Entry 1OSL (solution NMR); this record covers chains C and B of the 4 polymer chains in the assembly.

# Chain C
Molecule: 18-nt DNA strand
Sequence (18 nucleotides; row label = number of the first residue in the row):
     1 CGATAAGATA TCTTATCG

# Chain B
Name: Lactose operon repressor
Organism: Escherichia coli
Notes: fragment: N-terminal DNA-binding domain, residues 1-62
Reference sequence: P03023 (LACI_ECOLI); residues 1-62 here = UniProt positions 1-62
Amino-acid sequence (62 residues; each row starts with the number of its first residue):
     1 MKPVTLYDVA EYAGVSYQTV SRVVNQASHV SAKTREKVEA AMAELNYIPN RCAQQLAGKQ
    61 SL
Construct notes: engineered mutation Cys52 (Val in P03023)

# Interface between chain C and chain B
Contacting residue pairs (18):
  DA8(C) with Ser61(B), phosphate contact
  DT9(C) with Lys59(B), base contact; Ser61(B), phosphate contact
  DA10(C) with Thr5(B), phosphate contact; Tyr7(B), sugar contact; Arg51(B), phosphate contact; Lys59(B), sugar contact
  DT11(C) with Thr5(B), phosphate contact; Leu6(B), phosphate contact; Tyr7(B), base contact; Tyr17(B), phosphate contact; Arg51(B), phosphate contact; Cys52(B), sugar contact
  DC12(C) with Tyr17(B), phosphate contact; Gln18(B), base contact; Asn25(B), phosphate contact; Arg51(B), phosphate contact
  DT13(C) with Gln18(B), base contact
Other interface residues (no listed pair), chain B (11 interface residues in all): Ser21

# In short
The interface between chain C and chain B involves 6 residues on one side and 11 on the other.
Here chain C is an 18-nt DNA strand and chain B is Lactose operon repressor (Escherichia coli). Entry 1OSL
(Solution structure of a dimeric lactose DNA-binding domain complexed to a nonspecific DNA sequence) was
determined by solution NMR.
